PDB entry 5A35 | X-ray diffraction, 1.50 A resolution | chain A

Chain A:
Molecule: Glycine cleavage system H protein
Source organism: Streptococcus pyogenes
Reference sequence: Q1JGN4 (Q1JGN4_STRPD); residue numbers follow UniProt; this construct covers 1-110
Amino-acid sequence (120 residues; each row starts with the number of its first residue):
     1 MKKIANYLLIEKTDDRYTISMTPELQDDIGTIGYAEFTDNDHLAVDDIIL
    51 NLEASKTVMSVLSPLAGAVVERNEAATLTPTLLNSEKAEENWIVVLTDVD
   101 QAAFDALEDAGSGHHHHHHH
Not modelled in the structure: 113-120
Sequence notes: expression tag (111-120)
From the paper describing this entry:
  - post-translational modification sites: Asp27, Lys56
  - conformationally variable residues (loop rearrangement): Thr38 to Asn40

Summary:
From the paper: modification sites Asp27 and Lys56; conformational variability at Thr38.
Chain A is Glycine cleavage system H protein (Streptococcus pyogenes); the structure, Crystal structure of
Glycine Cleavage Protein H-Like (GcvH-L) from Streptococcus pyogenes, was determined by X-ray diffraction
(same publication as 5A3A, 5A3B and 5A3C).
